PDB entry 7YES | electron microscopy, 3.40 A resolution | chains B and E of the 5 polymer chains in the assembly

# Chain B (and E)
Name: VP35 of EBOV L-VP35 complex
From: Ebola virus
Notes: chain E of this document is another copy of the same molecule, construct and numbering; everything in this record applies to it too
UniProtKB: A0A1C4HDK9 (A0A1C4HDK9_9MONO); residue numbers follow UniProt; this construct covers 1-340
Chain sequence (340 residues; row label = number of the first residue in the row):
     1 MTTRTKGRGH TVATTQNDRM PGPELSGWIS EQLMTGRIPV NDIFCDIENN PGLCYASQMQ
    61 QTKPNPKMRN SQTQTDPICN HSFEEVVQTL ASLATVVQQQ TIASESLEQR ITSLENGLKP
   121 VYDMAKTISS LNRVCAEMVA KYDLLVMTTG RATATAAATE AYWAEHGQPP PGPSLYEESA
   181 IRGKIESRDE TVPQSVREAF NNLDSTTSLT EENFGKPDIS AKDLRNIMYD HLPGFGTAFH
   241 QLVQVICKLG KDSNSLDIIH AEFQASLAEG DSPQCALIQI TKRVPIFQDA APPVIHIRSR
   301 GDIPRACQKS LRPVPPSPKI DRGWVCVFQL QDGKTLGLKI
Disordered / not traced: 1-80 (chain E: 1-79, 147-340)

# How chain B and chain E interact
Pairs across the interface (30; chain B residue first):
  F83(B) - E85(E)
  V86(B) - E85(E)
  Q100(B) - Q99(E)
  T101(B) - Q99(E)  hydrogen bond (backbone-side chain)
  S104(B) - Q99(E)
  E108(B) - I102(E)
  E108(B) - S106(E)
  I111(B) - S106(E)
  I111(B) - R110(E)
  E115(B) - Q109(E)  hydrogen bond
  Y122(B) - S113(E)
  Y122(B) - G117(E)
  M124(B) - M124(E)  hydrophobic
  A125(B) - M124(E)  hydrophobic
  I128(B) - M124(E)  hydrophobic
  N132(B) - L131(E)
  C135(B) - L131(E)  hydrophobic
  C135(B) - C135(E)  hydrophobic
  V139(B) - V134(E)  hydrophobic
  V139(B) - C135(E)  hydrophobic
  V139(B) - M138(E)
  Y142(B) - Y142(E)  hydrogen bond (backbone-side chain)
  D143(B) - M138(E)
  D143(B) - K141(E)  salt bridge
  L145(B) - Y142(E)
  V146(B) - Y142(E)  hydrophobic
  G150(B) - L145(E)
  R151(B) - L144(E)
  R151(B) - L145(E)
  T153(B) - L145(E)
Interface residues without a listed pair, chain B (26 interface residues in all): L90, V97, L131, M138
Interface residues without a listed pair, chain E (23 interface residues in all): Q88, T89, T95, V96, T127, I128

# Overview
Chain B and chain E form an interface of 26 and 23 residues respectively; the contacts include 3 hydrogen
bonds and 1 salt bridge. Among the polar pairs are D143(B)-K141(E), T101(B)-Q99(E) and E115(B)-Q109(E).
Chain B and chain E are both VP35 of EBOV L-VP35 complex (Ebola virus); the structure, The structure of EBOV
L-VP35-RNA complex (state2), was determined by electron microscopy, deposited together with 7YER and 7YET.
